6GAU - chains A and B; structure by X-ray diffraction, 3.30 A resolution.

Chain A:
Name: DNA gyrase subunit B, DNA gyrase subunit A
Source organism: Mycobacterium tuberculosis
Notes: EC 5.99.1.3
Reference sequence: chimeric construct of F6N7X0, P9WG47: residues 1-998 from F6N7X0 (F6N7X0_MYCTX) positions 12-686 (offset varies); residues 1002-1501 from P9WG47 positions 2-501 (UniProt number = residue number - 1000)
Chain sequence (1179 residues; each row starts with the number of its first residue; note: 323 numbers in that range are skipped by the numbering (no residue carries them; nothing is unmodelled there); numbering starts at 0):
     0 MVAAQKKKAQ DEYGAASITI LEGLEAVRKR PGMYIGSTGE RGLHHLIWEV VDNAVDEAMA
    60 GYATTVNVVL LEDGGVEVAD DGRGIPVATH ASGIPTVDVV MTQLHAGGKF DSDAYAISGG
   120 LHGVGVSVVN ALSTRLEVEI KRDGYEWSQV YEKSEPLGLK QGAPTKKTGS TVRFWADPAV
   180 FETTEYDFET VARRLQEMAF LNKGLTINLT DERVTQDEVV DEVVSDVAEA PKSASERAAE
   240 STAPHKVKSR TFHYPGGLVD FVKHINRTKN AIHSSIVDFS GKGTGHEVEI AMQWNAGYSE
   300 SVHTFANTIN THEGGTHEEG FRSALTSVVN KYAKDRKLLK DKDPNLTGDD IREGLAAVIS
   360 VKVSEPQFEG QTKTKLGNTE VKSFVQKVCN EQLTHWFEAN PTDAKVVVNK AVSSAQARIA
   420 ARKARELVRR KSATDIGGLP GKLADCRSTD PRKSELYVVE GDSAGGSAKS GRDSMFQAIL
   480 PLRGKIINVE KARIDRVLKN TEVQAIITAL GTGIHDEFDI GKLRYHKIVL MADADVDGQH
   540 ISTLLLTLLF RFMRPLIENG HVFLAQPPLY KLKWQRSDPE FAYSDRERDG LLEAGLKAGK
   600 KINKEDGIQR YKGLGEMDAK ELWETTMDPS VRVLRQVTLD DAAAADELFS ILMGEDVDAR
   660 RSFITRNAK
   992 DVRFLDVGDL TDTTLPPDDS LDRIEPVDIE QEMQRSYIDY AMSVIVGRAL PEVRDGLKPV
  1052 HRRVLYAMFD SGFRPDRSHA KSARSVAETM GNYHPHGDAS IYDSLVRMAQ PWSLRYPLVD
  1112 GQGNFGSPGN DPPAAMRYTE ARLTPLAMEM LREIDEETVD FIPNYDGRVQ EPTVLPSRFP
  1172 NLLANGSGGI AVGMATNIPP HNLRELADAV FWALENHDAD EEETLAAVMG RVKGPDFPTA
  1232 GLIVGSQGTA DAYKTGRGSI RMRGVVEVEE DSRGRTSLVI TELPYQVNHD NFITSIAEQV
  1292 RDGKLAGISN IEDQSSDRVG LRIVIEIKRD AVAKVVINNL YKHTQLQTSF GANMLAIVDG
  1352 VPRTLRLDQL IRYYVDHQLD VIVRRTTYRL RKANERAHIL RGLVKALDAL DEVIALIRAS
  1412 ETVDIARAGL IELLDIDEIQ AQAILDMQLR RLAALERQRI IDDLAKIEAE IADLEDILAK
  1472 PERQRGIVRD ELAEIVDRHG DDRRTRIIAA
Not modelled in the structure: 0-23, 104-123, 231-239, 332-346, 992-1014
Construct notes: initiating methionine (0); linker (999-1001)
Bound ions: Mg2+: Asn52 (together with AMP-PNP)
Small-molecule neighbours: AMP-PNP (ANP; phosphoaminophosphonic acid-adenylate ester): Glu48, Asn52, Asp55, Glu56, Asp79, Arg82, Gly83, Ile84, Pro85, Val99, Gly124, Val125, Ser169
UniProt features mapped onto this chain:
  - active site: Tyr1129 (O-(5'-phospho-DNA)-tyrosine intermediate)
  - modified residue: Thr1002 (N-acetylthreonine)
From the paper describing this entry:
  - Mg2+ coordination: Glu48, Asn52
  - conformationally variable residues (order/disorder transition): His104 to Val125, Lys372

Chain B:
Name: DNA gyrase subunit B, DNA gyrase subunit A
Source organism: Mycobacterium tuberculosis
Notes: EC 5.99.1.3
Reference sequence: chimeric construct of F6N7X0, P9WG47: residues 1-998 from F6N7X0 (F6N7X0_MYCTX) positions 12-686 (offset varies); residues 1002-1501 from P9WG47 positions 2-501 (UniProt number = residue number - 1000)
Chain sequence (1179 residues; row label = number of the first residue in the row; note: 323 numbers in that range are skipped by the numbering (no residue carries them; nothing is unmodelled there); numbering starts at 0):
     0 MVAAQKKKAQ DEYGAASITI LEGLEAVRKR PGMYIGSTGE RGLHHLIWEV VDNAVDEAMA
    60 GYATTVNVVL LEDGGVEVAD DGRGIPVATH ASGIPTVDVV MTQLHAGGKF DSDAYAISGG
   120 LHGVGVSVVN ALSTRLEVEI KRDGYEWSQV YEKSEPLGLK QGAPTKKTGS TVRFWADPAV
   180 FETTEYDFET VARRLQEMAF LNKGLTINLT DERVTQDEVV DEVVSDVAEA PKSASERAAE
   240 STAPHKVKSR TFHYPGGLVD FVKHINRTKN AIHSSIVDFS GKGTGHEVEI AMQWNAGYSE
   300 SVHTFANTIN THEGGTHEEG FRSALTSVVN KYAKDRKLLK DKDPNLTGDD IREGLAAVIS
   360 VKVSEPQFEG QTKTKLGNTE VKSFVQKVCN EQLTHWFEAN PTDAKVVVNK AVSSAQARIA
   420 ARKARELVRR KSATDIGGLP GKLADCRSTD PRKSELYVVE GDSAGGSAKS GRDSMFQAIL
   480 PLRGKIINVE KARIDRVLKN TEVQAIITAL GTGIHDEFDI GKLRYHKIVL MADADVDGQH
   540 ISTLLLTLLF RFMRPLIENG HVFLAQPPLY KLKWQRSDPE FAYSDRERDG LLEAGLKAGK
   600 KINKEDGIQR YKGLGEMDAK ELWETTMDPS VRVLRQVTLD DAAAADELFS ILMGEDVDAR
   660 RSFITRNAKD
   993 VRFLDVGDLT DTTLPPDDSL DRIEPVDIEQ EMQRSYIDYA MSVIVGRALP EVRDGLKPVH
  1053 RRVLYAMFDS GFRPDRSHAK SARSVAETMG NYHPHGDASI YDSLVRMAQP WSLRYPLVDG
  1113 QGNFGSPGND PPAAMRYTEA RLTPLAMEML REIDEETVDF IPNYDGRVQE PTVLPSRFPN
  1173 LLANGSGGIA VGMATNIPPH NLRELADAVF WALENHDADE EETLAAVMGR VKGPDFPTAG
  1233 LIVGSQGTAD AYKTGRGSIR MRGVVEVEED SRGRTSLVIT ELPYQVNHDN FITSIAEQVR
  1293 DGKLAGISNI EDQSSDRVGL RIVIEIKRDA VAKVVINNLY KHTQLQTSFG ANMLAIVDGV
  1353 PRTLRLDQLI RYYVDHQLDV IVRRTTYRLR KANERAHILR GLVKALDALD EVIALIRASE
  1413 TVDIARAGLI ELLDIDEIQA QAILDMQLRR LAALERQRII DDLAKIEAEI ADLEDILAKP
  1473 ERQRGIVRDE LAEIVDRHGD DRRTRIIAA
Not modelled in the structure: 0-33, 104-123, 231-245, 336-346, 423-430, 993-1014, 1501
Construct notes: initiating methionine (0); linker (999-1001)
Bound ions: Mg2+: Asn52 (together with AMP-PNP)
Small-molecule neighbours: AMP-PNP (ANP; phosphoaminophosphonic acid-adenylate ester): Glu48, Asp51, Asn52, Glu56, Asp79, Gly83, Ile84, Pro85, Val99, Leu103, Gly124, Val125, Ser169
UniProt features mapped onto this chain:
  - active site: Tyr1129 (O-(5'-phospho-DNA)-tyrosine intermediate)
  - modified residue: Thr1002 (N-acetylthreonine)

Interface between chain A and chain B:
Contacting residue pairs - 229 pairs, chain A then chain B:
  Ala432(A) with Arg1292(B)
  Thr433(A) with Val1291(B), hydrogen bond (side chain-backbone); Arg1292(B)
  Asp434(A) with Arg1292(B)
  Ile435(A) with Val1291(B), hydrophobic; Ser1300(B); Asn1301(B); Ile1302(B), hydrophobic
  Pro439(A) with Ile1284(B); Thr1285(B); Ala1288(B), hydrophobic
  Gly440(A) with Asp1281(B); Thr1285(B)
  Ala443(A) with Asp1304(B)
  Asp444(A) with Glu1303(B); Asp1304(B); Gln1305(B)
  Cys445(A) with Glu1303(B); Gln1305(B)
  Arg446(A) with Glu1260(B), salt bridge; Gln1305(B); Arg1313(B)
  Gly460(A) with Asn1115(B), hydrogen bond (backbone-side chain); Pro1123(B)
  Asp461(A) with Pro1123(B); Pro1124(B); Ala1125(B)
  Ser462(A) with Asn1115(B), hydrogen bond (backbone-side chain); Ala1125(B)
  Ala463(A) with Asn1115(B)
  Gly464(A) with Asn1115(B)
  Gly465(A) with Asn1115(B); Gly1117(B); Asp1122(B)
  Ser466(A) with Asn1115(B), hydrogen bond (backbone-side chain)
  Lys468(A) with Asp1122(B), salt bridge; Asp1281(B), salt bridge; Ser1306(B); Ser1307(B)
  Ser469(A) with Ser1307(B); Asp1308(B), hydrogen bond
  Gly470(A) with Arg1309(B), hydrogen bond (backbone-side chain)
  Arg471(A) with Asp1304(B), salt bridge; Gln1305(B); Ser1306(B), hydrogen bond (side chain-backbone); Ser1307(B); Arg1309(B)
  Asp472(A) with Arg1309(B), salt bridge
  Ser473(A) with Gln1305(B), hydrogen bond (side chain-backbone); Ser1307(B), hydrogen bond; Val1310(B)
  Pro480(A) with Asp1122(B)
  Arg482(A) with Asn1121(B), hydrogen bond (side chain-backbone); Asp1122(B), salt bridge; Asp1281(B), salt bridge
  Asp534(A) with Tyr1129(B), hydrogen bond
  Lys570(A) with Gln1113(B)
  Gln608(A) with Glu1131(B), hydrogen bond
  Gly612(A) with Tyr1129(B)
  Gly614(A) with Gly1114(B); Asn1115(B), hydrogen bond (backbone-backbone); Ala1125(B); Thr1130(B)
  Glu615(A) with Lys1072(B); Gln1113(B); Tyr1129(B); Glu1131(B)
  Met616(A) with Gly1114(B)
  Asp617(A) with Gln1113(B); Gly1114(B)
  Ala618(A) with Asp1308(B)
  Glu620(A) with Gln1113(B)
  Trp622(A) with Arg1309(B)
  His1070(A) with Arg1159(B)
  Lys1072(A) with Glu615(B), salt bridge; Tyr1156(B)
  Ala1074(A) with Gly1082(B); Pro1086(B), hydrophobic; Tyr1156(B)
  Arg1075(A) with Gly1082(B); Tyr1156(B); Asp1157(B), salt bridge; Arg1159(B)
  Val1077(A) with Met1081(B), hydrophobic
  Ala1078(A) with Ala1078(B); Met1081(B), hydrophobic; Gly1082(B)
  Met1081(A) with Val1077(B), hydrophobic; Ala1078(B), hydrophobic
  Gly1082(A) with Arg1075(B); Ala1078(B)
  Pro1086(A) with Ala1074(B), hydrophobic; Arg1128(B)
  His1087(A) with Asp1089(B); Arg1128(B)
  Gly1088(A) with Asp1089(B)
  Asp1089(A) with Gly1088(B); Asp1089(B), hydrogen bond (backbone-side chain)
  Gln1113(A) with Lys570(B); Glu615(B); Asp617(B); Glu620(B), hydrogen bond
  Gly1114(A) with Gly614(B); Glu615(B); Met616(B); Asp617(B)
  Asn1115(A) with Gly460(B); Asp461(B); Ser462(B), hydrogen bond (side chain-backbone); Ala463(B); Gly464(B); Gly465(B), hydrogen bond (side chain-backbone); Ser466(B), hydrogen bond (side chain-backbone); Gly614(B), hydrogen bond (backbone-backbone)
  Gly1117(A) with Gly465(B)
  Ser1118(A) with Lys468(B)
  Asn1121(A) with Arg482(B), hydrogen bond (backbone-side chain)
  Asp1122(A) with Gly464(B); Lys468(B), salt bridge; Pro480(B); Arg482(B), salt bridge
  Pro1123(A) with Gly460(B)
  Ala1125(A) with Asp461(B); Gly614(B)
  Met1127(A) with Pro1086(B)
  Arg1128(A) with Asp534(B), salt bridge; Pro1086(B); His1087(B)
  Tyr1129(A) with Asp534(B), hydrogen bond; Lys611(B); Gly612(B); Gly614(B); Glu615(B)
  Glu1131(A) with Gln608(B), hydrogen bond
  Tyr1156(A) with Lys1072(B); Ala1074(B); Arg1075(B)
  Asp1157(A) with Lys1072(B); Arg1075(B)
  Arg1159(A) with Arg1075(B)
  Glu1260(A) with Arg446(B), salt bridge
  Arg1264(A) with Thr448(B), hydrogen bond
  Asp1281(A) with Gly440(B); Lys468(B), salt bridge; Arg482(B), salt bridge
  Ile1284(A) with Pro439(B)
  Thr1285(A) with Gly440(B)
  Val1291(A) with Thr433(B), hydrogen bond (backbone-side chain); Ile435(B), hydrophobic
  Arg1292(A) with Ala432(B); Thr433(B); Asp434(B)
  Ser1300(A) with Ile435(B)
  Asn1301(A) with Ile435(B)
  Glu1303(A) with Asp444(B); Cys445(B)
  Asp1304(A) with Ala443(B); Asp444(B), hydrogen bond (backbone-backbone); Arg471(B), salt bridge
  Gln1305(A) with Asp444(B); Arg446(B); Arg471(B); Ser473(B), hydrogen bond (backbone-side chain)
  Ser1306(A) with Lys468(B); Arg471(B), hydrogen bond (backbone-side chain)
  Ser1307(A) with Lys468(B); Ser469(B); Arg471(B); Ser473(B), hydrogen bond
  Asp1308(A) with Ser469(B), hydrogen bond; Ala618(B)
  Arg1309(A) with Gly470(B), hydrogen bond (side chain-backbone); Arg471(B), hydrogen bond (side chain-backbone); Asp472(B), salt bridge; Trp622(B)
  Val1310(A) with Ser473(B)
  Arg1313(A) with Arg446(B)
  Leu1401(A) with Arg1409(B)
  Asp1402(A) with Arg1409(B), salt bridge
  Ile1405(A) with Ile1405(B), hydrophobic; Arg1409(B)
  Ile1408(A) with Leu1440(B); Ala1444(B)
  Arg1409(A) with Leu1401(B); Asp1402(B), salt bridge; Leu1443(B); Ala1445(B); Arg1448(B), hydrogen bond (backbone-side chain)
  Ser1411(A) with Ala1444(B); Ala1445(B), hydrogen bond (backbone-backbone)
  Glu1412(A) with Ala1444(B); Ala1445(B); Leu1446(B), hydrogen bond (backbone-backbone)
  Thr1413(A) with Ala1444(B)
  Val1414(A) with Arg1441(B); Glu1447(B)
  Gln1433(A) with Arg1441(B)
  Ile1435(A) with Leu1440(B)
  Leu1436(A) with Gln1439(B); Leu1440(B), hydrogen bond (backbone-backbone); Arg1441(B), hydrogen bond (backbone-backbone)
  Asp1437(A) with Gln1439(B), hydrogen bond (backbone-side chain); Arg1441(B), salt bridge
  Met1438(A) with Gln1439(B); Leu1440(B), hydrogen bond (backbone-backbone)
  Gln1439(A) with Asp1437(B), hydrogen bond (side chain-backbone); Met1438(B); Gln1439(B)
  Leu1440(A) with Ile1408(B); Ile1435(B); Leu1436(B), hydrogen bond (backbone-backbone); Met1438(B), hydrogen bond (backbone-backbone); Leu1440(B), hydrophobic
  Arg1441(A) with Val1414(B); Gln1433(B); Leu1436(B), hydrogen bond (backbone-backbone); Asp1437(B), salt bridge
  Leu1443(A) with Ile1408(B); Arg1409(B)
  Ala1444(A) with Ile1408(B); Ser1411(B); Glu1412(B); Thr1413(B)
  Ala1445(A) with Ser1411(B), hydrogen bond (backbone-backbone); Glu1412(B)
  Leu1446(A) with Glu1412(B), hydrogen bond (backbone-backbone); Thr1413(B)
  Glu1447(A) with Val1414(B)
  Arg1448(A) with Arg1409(B), hydrogen bond (side chain-backbone)
Other interface residues (no listed pair), chain A (114 interface residues in all): Asp536, Lys572, Lys611, Gly1112, Pro1124, Thr1130, Ala1288, Gly1294, Ile1302
Other interface residues (no listed pair), chain B (115 interface residues in all): Leu442, Asp532, Asp536, Ser1069, Asn1083, Ser1118, Ala1126, Met1127

Summary:
The interface between chain A and chain B involves 114 residues on one side and 115 on the other, with 45
hydrogen bonds and 21 salt bridges. Polar pairs include Arg446(A)-Glu1260(B), Lys468(A)-Asp1122(B) and
Lys468(A)-Asp1281(B). Bound to chain A: AMP-PNP. The paper reports Mg2+ coordination by Glu48(A) and Asn52(A);
conformational variability at His104(A) and Lys372(A).
Chain A and chain B are both DNA gyrase subunit B, DNA gyrase subunit A (Mycobacterium tuberculosis); the
structure, Extremely 'open' clamp structure of DNA gyrase: role of the Corynebacteriales GyrB specific insert,
was determined by X-ray diffraction, deposited together with 6GAV.
